PDB entry 5D0E | X-ray diffraction, 1.48 A resolution | chains A and B

Chain A (and B):
Name: Cyclase
From: Mycobacterium avium subsp. avium 10-9275
Notes: chain B of this document is another copy of the same molecule, construct and numbering; everything in this record applies to it too
UniProtKB: V7LAR8 (V7LAR8_MYCAV); residues 106-275 here = UniProt positions 106-275
Chain sequence (177 residues; each row starts with the number of its first residue):
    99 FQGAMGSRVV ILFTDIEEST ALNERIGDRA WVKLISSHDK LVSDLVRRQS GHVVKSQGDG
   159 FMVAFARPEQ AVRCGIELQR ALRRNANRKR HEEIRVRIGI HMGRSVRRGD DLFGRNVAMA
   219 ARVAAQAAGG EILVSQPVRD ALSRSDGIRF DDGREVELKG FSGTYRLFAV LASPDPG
Disordered / not traced: 99-101, 184-189, 271-275 (chain B: 99-102, 186-190, 272-275)
Differences from the reference sequence: expression tag (99-105)

Interface between chain A and chain B:
Residue-residue contacts (36; chain A residue first):
  Ala-102(A) with Asp-126(B)
  Met-103(A) with Asp-126(B), hydrogen bond (backbone-side chain); Arg-127(B)
  Thr-118(A) with Ala-216(B); Lys-257(B); Gly-258(B); Phe-259(B)
  Ala-119(A) with Gly-258(B)
  Asn-121(A) with Gly-212(B); Arg-213(B)
  Glu-122(A) with Arg-213(B), salt bridge; Gly-258(B); Phe-259(B)
  Asp-126(A) with Gly-212(B); Arg-213(B), hydrogen bond (side chain-backbone)
  Val-130(A) with Val-204(B), hydrophobic
  Ser-154(A) with Lys-153(B), hydrogen bond (backbone-side chain); Asp-209(B)
  Val-204(A) with Val-130(B), hydrophobic
  Arg-206(A) with Val-130(B); Ser-134(B)
  Phe-211(A) with Val-130(B), hydrophobic; Ile-133(B), hydrophobic
  Gly-212(A) with Asn-121(B); Asp-126(B)
  Arg-213(A) with Asn-121(B), hydrogen bond (backbone-side chain); Glu-122(B), salt bridge; Asp-126(B), hydrogen bond (backbone-side chain)
  Ala-216(A) with Thr-118(B)
  Arg-220(A) with Thr-118(B), hydrogen bond
  Lys-257(A) with Thr-118(B)
  Gly-258(A) with Thr-118(B); Ala-119(B); Glu-122(B)
  Phe-259(A) with Thr-118(B); Glu-122(B)
Interface residues without a listed pair, chain A (26 interface residues in all): Arg-127, Trp-129, Ile-133, Lys-153, Gly-156, Arg-202, Asp-209
Interface residues without a listed pair, chain B (23 interface residues in all): Met-103, Trp-129, Ser-154, Arg-202, Phe-211

Overview:
26 residues of chain A face 23 of chain B across their interface, with 6 hydrogen bonds and 2 salt bridges.
Among the polar pairs are Glu-122(A)/Arg-213(B), Met-103(A)/Asp-126(B) and Asp-126(A)/Arg-213(B).
Chain A and chain B are both Cyclase (Mycobacterium avium subsp. avium 10-9275); the structure, Crystal
Structure of an adenylyl cyclase Ma1120-Cat in complex with GTP and calcium from Mycobacterium avium, was
determined by X-ray diffraction together with 5D0G and 5D0H from the same study.
